PDB entry 6OYA | electron microscopy, 3.30 A resolution | chains A and N of the 5 polymer chains in the assembly

== Chain A ==
Protein: Gt-alpha/Gi1-alpha chimera
Organism: Bos taurus
Reference sequence: P04695 (GNAT1_BOVIN); residues 1-201 carry their UniProt numbers (201 of 350 residues fall inside the UniProt entry; the rest is not from it)
Amino-acid sequence (359 residues; numbered -8 to 350; the number before each row is that of its first residue; numbers below 1 keep their minus sign (Met-8 is residue -8)):
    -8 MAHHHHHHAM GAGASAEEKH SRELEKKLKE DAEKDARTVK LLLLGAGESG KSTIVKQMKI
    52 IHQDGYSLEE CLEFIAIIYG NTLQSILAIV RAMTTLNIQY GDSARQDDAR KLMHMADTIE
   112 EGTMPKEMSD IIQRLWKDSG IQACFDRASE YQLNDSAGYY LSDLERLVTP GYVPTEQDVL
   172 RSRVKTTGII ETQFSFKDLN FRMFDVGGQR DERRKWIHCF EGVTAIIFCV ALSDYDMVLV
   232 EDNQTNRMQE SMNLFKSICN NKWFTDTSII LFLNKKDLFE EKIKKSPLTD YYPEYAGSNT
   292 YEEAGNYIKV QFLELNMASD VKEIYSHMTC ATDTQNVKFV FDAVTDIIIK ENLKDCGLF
Not modelled in the structure: -8 to 5, 49-177, 227-237
Differences from the reference sequence: expression tag (-8 to 0)
What the authors report for this chain:
  - conformationally variable residues (order/disorder transition): Leu344 to Phe350

== Chain N ==
Protein: Camelid antibody VHH fragment
Organism: Lama glama
Notes: antibody fragment or engineered binder
Amino-acid sequence (138 residues; row label = number of the first residue in the row):
     1 QVQLQESGGG LVQPGGSLRL SCAASGFTFS NYKMNWVRQA PGKGLQWVSD ISQSGASISY
    61 TGSVKGRFTI SRDDAKNTLY LQMNSLKPAD TAVYYCARCP APFTRDCFDV TSTAYAYRGQ
   121 GTQVTVSSHH HHHHEPEA
Not modelled in the structure: 129-138
Cystine bridges: Cys99-Cys107

== Interface between chain A and chain N ==
Pairs across the interface (27; chain A residue first):
  Asp202(A) with Ser112(N); Thr113(N), hydrogen bond (side chain-backbone)
  Glu203(A) with Asp109(N); Ser112(N)
  Arg204(A) with Phe108(N); Asp109(N), hydrogen bond (backbone-side chain)
  Arg205(A) with Pro100(N); Phe108(N); Asp109(N), salt bridge; Tyr115(N)
  Ile208(A) with Phe108(N), hydrophobic
  Arg238(A) with Lys43(N)
  Gln240(A) with Leu45(N); Gln46(N)
  Asn244(A) with Leu45(N); Trp47(N); Thr111(N)
  Lys247(A) with Trp47(N); Asp50(N); Ser59(N)
  Ser248(A) with Cys107(N); Phe108(N)
  Asn252(A) with Asp106(N); Phe108(N)
  Lys253(A) with Asp106(N)
  Glu305(A) with Lys65(N), salt bridge
  Leu306(A) with Trp47(N), hydrophobic
Interface residues without a listed pair, chain A (19 interface residues in all): Tyr226, Ile249, Asn251, Trp254, Gln302
Interface residues without a listed pair, chain N (18 interface residues in all): Gly62, Arg105

== In short ==
The interface between chain A and chain N involves 19 residues on one side and 18 on the other, with 2
hydrogen bonds and 2 salt bridges. Polar contacts include Arg205(A)-Asp109(N), Glu305(A)-Lys65(N) and
Asp202(A)-Thr113(N). From the paper: conformational variability at Leu344(A).
Chain A is Gt-alpha/Gi1-alpha chimera (Bos taurus) and chain N is Camelid antibody VHH fragment (Lama glama);
the structure, Structure of the Rhodopsin-Transducin-Nanobody Complex, was determined by electron microscopy
(same publication as 6OY9).
